PDB entry 5S5C | X-ray diffraction, 2.40 A resolution | chains C and E of the 6 polymer chains in the assembly

# Chain C
Molecule: Tubulin alpha-1B chain
Organism: Bos taurus
Reference sequence: P81947 (TBA1B_BOVIN); residue numbers follow UniProt; this construct covers 1-451
Amino-acid sequence (451 residues; row label = number of the first residue in the row):
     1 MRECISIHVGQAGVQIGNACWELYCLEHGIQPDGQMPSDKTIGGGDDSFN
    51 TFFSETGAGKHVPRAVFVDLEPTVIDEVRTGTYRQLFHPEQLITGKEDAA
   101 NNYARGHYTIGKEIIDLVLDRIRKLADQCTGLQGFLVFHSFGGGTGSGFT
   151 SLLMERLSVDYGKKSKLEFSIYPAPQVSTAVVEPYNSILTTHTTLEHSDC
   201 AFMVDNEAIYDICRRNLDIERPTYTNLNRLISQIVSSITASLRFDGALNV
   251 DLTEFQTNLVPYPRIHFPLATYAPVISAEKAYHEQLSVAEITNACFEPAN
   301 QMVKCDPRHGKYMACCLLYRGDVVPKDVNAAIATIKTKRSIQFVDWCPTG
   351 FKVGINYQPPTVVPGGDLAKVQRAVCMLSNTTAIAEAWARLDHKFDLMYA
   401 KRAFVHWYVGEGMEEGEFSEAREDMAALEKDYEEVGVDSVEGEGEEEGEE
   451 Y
Unresolved in the structure: 441-451
Ion coordination: Ca2+ site 1: Asp39, Thr41, Gly44, Glu55; Ca2+ site 2: Glu284 (shared with 1 residue of chain B)
Residues lining bound ligands:
  - GTP (guanosine-5'-triphosphate): Gly10, Gln11, Ala12, Gln15, Ile16, Asp69, Asp98, Ala99, Ala100, Asn101, Ser140, Gly142, Gly143, Gly144, Thr145, Gly146, Ile171, Pro173, Val177, Ser178, Thr179, Glu183, Asn206, Tyr224, Leu227, Asn228, Ile231
  - N-phenyl-N'-pyridin-3-ylurea (K0G), molecule 1: Tyr262, Ile265, Asp431, Glu434, Val435
  - N-phenyl-N'-pyridin-3-ylurea (K0G), molecule 2: Arg264, Asp431, Glu434

# Chain E
Molecule: Stathmin-4
Organism: Rattus norvegicus
Reference sequence: P63043 (STMN4_RAT); residues 5-145 here correspond to UniProt positions 49-189 (UniProt number = residue number + 44)
Amino-acid sequence (143 residues; row label = number of the first residue in the row):
     3 MADMEVIELNKCTSGQSFEVILKPPSFDGVPEFNASLPRRRDPSLEEIQK
    53 KLEAAEERRKYQEAELLKHLAEKREHEREVIQKAIEENNNFIKMAKEKLA
   103 QKMESNKENREAHLAAMLERLQEKDKHAEEVRKNKELKEEASR
Unresolved in the structure: 3-5, 29-43, 144-145
Differences from the reference sequence: initiating methionine (3); expression tag (4)
Curated features (UniProtKB/Swiss-Prot):
  - modified residue: Ser46 (Phosphoserine)

# Interface between chain C and chain E
Contacting residue pairs - 32 pairs, chain C then chain E:
  His107(C) with Lys104(E); Met105(E)
  Tyr108(C) with Lys104(E); Met105(E), hydrophobic; Asn108(E)
  Thr109(C) with Arg112(E)
  Lys112(C) with Met105(E)
  Glu155(C) with Leu101(E); Lys104(E), salt bridge
  Arg156(C) with Leu101(E)
  Ser158(C) with Phe93(E); Ile94(E)
  Val159(C) with Ile94(E); Ala97(E), hydrophobic; Lys98(E)
  Gly162(C) with Asn90(E); Ile94(E)
  Lys163(C) with Asn90(E), hydrogen bond (backbone-side chain); Phe93(E)
  Glu196(C) with Phe93(E)
  His197(C) with Phe93(E)
  Val409(C) with His115(E), hydrogen bond (backbone-side chain)
  Gly410(C) with Arg112(E); His115(E)
  Glu411(C) with Asn108(E), hydrogen bond (backbone-side chain); Arg112(E), salt bridge
  Gly412(C) with Asn108(E), hydrogen bond (backbone-side chain); Asn111(E), hydrogen bond (backbone-side chain); Arg112(E)
  Met413(C) with Asn108(E)
  Glu414(C) with Ser107(E); Asn111(E), hydrogen bond
Also at the interface, not in a pair above, chain C (21 interface residues in all): Leu152, Thr193, Glu417
Also at the interface, not in a pair above, chain E (14 interface residues in all): Lys100

# Overview
Chain C and chain E form an interface of 21 and 14 residues respectively, with 6 hydrogen bonds and 2 salt
bridges. Polar contacts include Glu155(C)-Lys104(E), Glu411(C)-Arg112(E) and Lys163(C)-Asn90(E). Bound to
chain C: N-phenyl-N'-pyridin-3-ylurea and GTP.
Chain C is Tubulin alpha-1B chain (Bos taurus) and chain E is Stathmin-4 (Rattus norvegicus); the structure,
Tubulin-Z44592329-complex, was determined by X-ray diffraction (same publication as 5S4L, 5S4M, 5S4N, 5S4O,
5S4P, 5S4Q and 52 further entries).
